6U3L - chain A; structure by X-ray diffraction, 1.75 A resolution.

[Chain A]
Molecule: Hemerythrin HHE cation binding domain protein
From: Mycobacterium kansasii
UniProtKB: A0A1V3WIE5 (A0A1V3WIE5_MYCKA); residue numbers follow UniProt; this construct covers 1-161
Sequence (170 residues; each row starts with the number of its first residue; numbers below 1 keep their minus sign (Met-8 is residue -8)):
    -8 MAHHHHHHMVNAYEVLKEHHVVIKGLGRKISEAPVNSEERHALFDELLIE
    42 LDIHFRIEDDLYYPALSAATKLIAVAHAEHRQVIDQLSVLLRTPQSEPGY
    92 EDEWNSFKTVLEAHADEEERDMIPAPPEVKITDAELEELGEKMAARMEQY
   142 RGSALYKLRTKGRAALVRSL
Disordered / not traced: -8 to -1
Construct notes: initiating methionine (-8); expression tag (-7 to 0); variant Val1 (Met in A0A1V3WIE5)
From the paper describing this entry:
  - conformationally variable residues (side-chain flip): His11, His71, Glu109

[Summary]
From the paper: conformational variability at His11, His71 and Glu109.
Chain A is Hemerythrin HHE cation binding domain protein (Mycobacterium kansasii); the structure, Crystal
structure of Hemerythrin HHE cation binding domain-containing protein: Rv2633c homolog from Mycobacterium
kansasii, was determined by X-ray diffraction, deposited together with 6Q09.
